6BBO - chains A and B of the 4 polymer chains in the assembly; structure by X-ray diffraction, 3.43 A resolution.

== Chain A ==
Name: APOBEC3H
From: Homo sapiens
Reference sequence: B7TQM6 (B7TQM6_HUMAN); residue numbers follow UniProt; this construct covers 3-182
Sequence (180 residues; each row starts with the number of its first residue):
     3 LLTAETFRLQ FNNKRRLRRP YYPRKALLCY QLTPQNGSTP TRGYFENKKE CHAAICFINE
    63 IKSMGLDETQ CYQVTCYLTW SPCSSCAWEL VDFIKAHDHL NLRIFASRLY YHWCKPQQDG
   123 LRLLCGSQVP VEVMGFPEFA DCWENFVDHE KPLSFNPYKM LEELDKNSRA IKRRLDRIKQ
Sequence notes: engineered mutation Glu52 (Lys in B7TQM6), Ala56 (Glu in B7TQM6)
Ion coordination: Zn2+: His54, Cys85, Cys88 (together with glycerol)
Reported in the primary citation:
  - binding site for the 8-nt RNA strand (chain B): Arg18, Trp115, Arg171, Arg175, Arg176, Arg179
  - mutagenesis - R18E, R20E, H114A, W115A, R171E, A172E, I173A, I173E, R175E, R175E/R176E (100-fold), R176E, R179E: increased catalytic activity
  - mutagenesis - R26E, K50E, K51E, K52E: unchanged catalytic activity
  - mutagenesis - R21E, P22A, Y23A, Y24A, P25A, R110E, L111A, Y112A, Y113A: decreased catalytic activity
  - mutagenesis - W115A/R175E/R176E: decreased growth
  - mutagenesis - R18E, H114A, W115A, A172E, R175E/R176E, R179E: decreased localization

== Chain B ==
Molecule: 8-nt RNA strand
From: Escherichia coli
Sequence (8 nucleotides; each row starts with the number of its first residue; numbering starts at 0):
     0 UAAAAAAA
Covalently attached groups: covalent link A3-A5

== Interface between chain A and chain B ==
Contacting residue pairs (14):
  Lys16(A) with A3(B), salt bridge to the phosphate
  Arg17(A) with A4(B), salt bridge to the phosphate; A5(B), salt bridge to the phosphate
  Arg18(A) with A1(B), salt bridge to the phosphate; A2(B), salt bridge to the phosphate
  Arg21(A) with A2(B), salt bridge to the phosphate
  Tyr23(A) with A1(B), hydrogen bond to the phosphate
  Trp115(A) with A7(B), base contact
  Lys168(A) with A4(B), salt bridge to the phosphate
  Arg171(A) with A4(B), salt bridge to the phosphate; A5(B), salt bridge to the phosphate
  Arg175(A) with A5(B), salt bridge to the phosphate
  Arg176(A) with A7(B), salt bridge to the phosphate
  Arg179(A) with A6(B), salt bridge to the phosphate

== Summary ==
The interface between chain A and chain B involves 11 residues on one side and 7 on the other; the contacts
include 1 hydrogen bond and 12 salt bridges. Polar contacts include Tyr23(A)-A1(B), Lys16(A)-A3(B) and
Arg17(A)-A4(B). From the paper: a binding site for the 8-nt RNA strand (chain B) at Arg18(A), Trp115(A) and
Arg171(A) among others; R18E, R20E and H114A of chain A, among others, increase catalytic activity; 26
substitutions were tested in all.
Chain A is APOBEC3H (Homo sapiens) and chain B is an 8-nt RNA strand (Escherichia coli); the structure,
Crystal structure of human APOBEC3H/RNA complex, was determined by X-ray diffraction, deposited together with
6B0B.
